6P3W - chains B and E of the 3 polymer chains in the assembly; structure by X-ray diffraction, 2.54 A resolution.

[Chain B]
Name: Cyclin-A2
From: Homo sapiens
UniProt: P20248 (CCNA2_HUMAN); residue numbers follow UniProt; this construct covers 176-432
Chain sequence (257 residues; each row starts with the number of its first residue):
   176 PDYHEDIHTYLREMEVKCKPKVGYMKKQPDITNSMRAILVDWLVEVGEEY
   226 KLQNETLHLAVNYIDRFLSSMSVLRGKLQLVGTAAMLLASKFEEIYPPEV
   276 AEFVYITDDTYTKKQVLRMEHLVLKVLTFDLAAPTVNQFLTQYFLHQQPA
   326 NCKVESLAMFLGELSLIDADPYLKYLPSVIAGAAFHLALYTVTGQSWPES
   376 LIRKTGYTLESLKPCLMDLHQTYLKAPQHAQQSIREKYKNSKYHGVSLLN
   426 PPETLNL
From the paper describing this entry:
  - specificity-determining residues: Glu224, Tyr280, Asp284, Thr285 (by similarity / conservation)

[Chain E]
Name: ORC1 Peptide
From: Homo sapiens
Chain sequence (7 residues; each row starts with the number of its first residue):
   233 ARKRLEL

[Chain B / chain E interface]
Residue-residue contacts (23):
  Met210(B) with Leu239(E), hydrophobic
  Ile213(B) with Leu237(E); Leu239(E), hydrophobic
  Leu214(B) with Leu237(E), hydrophobic
  Trp217(B) with Ala233(E), hydrogen bond (side chain-backbone); Lys235(E); Leu237(E), hydrophobic
  Glu224(B) with Ala233(E)
  Arg250(B) with Leu239(E)
  Gln254(B) with Lys235(E), hydrogen bond (side chain-backbone); Arg236(E); Leu237(E), hydrogen bond (side chain-backbone)
  Tyr280(B) with Arg234(E), hydrogen bond
  Ile281(B) with Ala233(E); Arg234(E); Lys235(E), hydrogen bond (backbone-backbone)
  Thr282(B) with Lys235(E); Arg236(E)
  Asp283(B) with Arg234(E), salt bridge; Lys235(E); Arg236(E)
  Asp284(B) with Arg234(E), salt bridge
  Thr285(B) with Arg236(E)
Other interface residues (no listed pair), chain B (15 interface residues in all): Glu220, Leu253
Interface features reported in the paper:
  - pairs named by the authors: Glu220(B)-Ala233(E), Glu224(B)-Ala233(E), Gln254(B)-Lys235(E) (hydrogen bond), Ile281(B)-Ala233(E), Ala233(E)-Trp217(B), Arg234(E)-Tyr280(B), Arg234(E)-Asp283(B) (salt bridge), Arg234(E)-Asp284(B) (salt bridge), Lys235(E)-Ile281(B) (backbone contact), Arg236(E)-Asp283(B), Arg236(E)-Thr285(B), Leu237(E)-Gln254(B) (hydrogen bond)
  - interface residues, chain B: Met210(B), Ile213(B), Leu214(B), Trp217(B), Arg250(B), Leu253(B)
  - hot spots on chain B (mutagenesis) - W217A: abolished binding to ORC1 Peptide (chain E)
  - interface residues, chain E: Ala233(E), Leu237(E), Leu239(E)
  - hot spots on chain E (mutagenesis) - L237A: abolished binding to Cyclin-A2 (chain B)
  - hot spots on chain E (mutagenesis) - R234A (3-30-fold): decreased binding to Cyclin-A2 (chain B)

[In short]
The interface between chain B and chain E involves 15 residues on one side and 6 on the other; the contacts
include 5 hydrogen bonds and 2 salt bridges. Polar pairs include Asp283(B)-Arg234(E), Asp284(B)-Arg234(E) and
Trp217(B)-Ala233(E). The authors report contacts between Glu220(B) and Ala233(E), Glu224(B) and Ala233(E) and
Ile281(B) and Ala233(E) among others; hydrogen bonds between Gln254(B) and Lys235(E) and Leu237(E) and
Gln254(B); salt bridges between Arg234(E) and Asp283(B) and Arg234(E) and Asp284(B). The paper reports that
W217A of chain B abolishes binding to ORC1 Peptide (chain E); interface residues Met210(B), Ile213(B) and
Ala233(E) among others; 3 substitutions were tested in all.
Chain B is Cyclin-A2 and chain E is ORC1 Peptide, both from Homo sapiens; the structure, Crystal structure of
the Cyclin A-CDK2-ORC1 complex, was determined by X-ray diffraction.
